8JOU - chains c and A of the 14 polymer chains in the assembly; structure by electron microscopy, 4.10 A resolution (low resolution: residue-level contacts below are approximate; hydrogen-bond / salt-bridge calls are withheld).

# Chain c
Protein: Virion-associated phage protein
From: Ralstonia phage GP4
UniProt: A0A345GU11 (A0A345GU11_9CAUD); residue numbers follow UniProt; this construct covers 1-140
Sequence (140 residues; numbered 1 to 140; the number before each row is that of its first residue):
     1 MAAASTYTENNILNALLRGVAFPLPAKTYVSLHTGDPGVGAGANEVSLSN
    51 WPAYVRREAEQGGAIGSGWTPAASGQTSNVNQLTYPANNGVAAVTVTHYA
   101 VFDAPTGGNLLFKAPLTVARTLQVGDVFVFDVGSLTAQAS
Disordered / not traced: 1-2, 139-140

# Chain A
Protein: rope protein of phage GP4
From: Ralstonia phage GP4
Sequence (120 residues; numbered 1 to 120; the number before each row is that of its first residue; X marks 120 residues of unknown identity (built as UNK)):
     1 XXXXXXXXXXXXXXXXXXXXXXXXXXXXXXXXXXXXXXXXXXXXXXXXXX
    51 XXXXXXXXXXXXXXXXXXXXXXXXXXXXXXXXXXXXXXXXXXXXXXXXXX
   101 XXXXXXXXXXXXXXXXXXXX
Disordered / not traced: 119-120

# Interface between chain c and chain A
Interface residues of chain c (facing chain A), 22 residues: Ala-3, Ala-4, Glu-9, Tyr-99, Ala-114, Pro-115, Leu-116, Thr-117, Arg-120, Leu-122, Gly-125, Asp-126, Val-127, Phe-128, Val-129, Phe-130, Asp-131, Ser-134, Leu-135, Thr-136, Ala-137, Gln-138

# Overview
Chain c and chain A make no direct contact in this assembly.
Chain c is Virion-associated phage protein and chain A is rope protein of phage GP4, both from Ralstonia phage
GP4; the structure, Fiber I and fiber-tail-adaptor of phage GP4, was determined by electron microscopy
together with 8JOV from the same study.
